6JJK - chains A and B of the 18 polymer chains in the assembly; structure by X-ray diffraction, 3.60 A resolution.

Chain A (and B):
Molecule: Periplasmic serine endoprotease DegP
Source organism: Escherichia coli K-12
Notes: EC 3.4.21.107; chain B of this document is another copy of the same molecule, construct and numbering; everything in this record applies to it too
UniProtKB: P0C0V0 (DEGP_ECOLI); residues 9-448 here correspond to UniProt positions 35-474 (UniProt number = residue number + 26)
Sequence (440 residues; row label = number of the first residue in the row):
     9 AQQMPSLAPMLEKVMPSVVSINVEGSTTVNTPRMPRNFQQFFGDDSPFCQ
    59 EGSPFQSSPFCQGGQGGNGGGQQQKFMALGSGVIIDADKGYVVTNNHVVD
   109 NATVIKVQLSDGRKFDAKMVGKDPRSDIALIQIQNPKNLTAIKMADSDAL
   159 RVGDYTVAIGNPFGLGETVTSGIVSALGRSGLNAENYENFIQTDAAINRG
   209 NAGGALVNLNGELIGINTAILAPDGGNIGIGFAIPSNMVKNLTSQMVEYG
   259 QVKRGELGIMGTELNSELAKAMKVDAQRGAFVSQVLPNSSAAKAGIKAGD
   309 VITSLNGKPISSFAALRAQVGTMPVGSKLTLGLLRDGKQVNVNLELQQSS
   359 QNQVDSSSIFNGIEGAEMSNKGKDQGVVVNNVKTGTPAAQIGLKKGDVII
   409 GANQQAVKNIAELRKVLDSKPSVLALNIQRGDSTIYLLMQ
Unresolved in the structure: 33-81, 358-367 (chain B: 9-10, 36-81)
Sequence notes: engineered mutation Ala210 (Ser236 in P0C0V0)
UniProt features mapped onto this chain:
  - active site (Charge relay system): His105, Asp135
  - binding site (substrate): Glu32, His105, Asp135, Thr226 to Ala230, Leu265 to Gly269

Interface between chain A and chain B:
Contacting residue pairs (51; chain A residue first):
  Gln10(A) with Asn218(B)
  Met12(A) with Asn216(B); Leu217(B); Asn218(B)
  Pro13(A) with Tyr163(B); Leu217(B)
  Ser14(A) with Gly161(B); Asp162(B), hydrogen bond
  Leu15(A) with Gly161(B), hydrogen bond (backbone-backbone); Tyr163(B)
  Ala16(A) with Arg159(B); Val160(B); Asp162(B)
  Leu19(A) with Val160(B); Gly161(B)
  Glu20(A) with Arg159(B), salt bridge
  Gln116(A) with Arg286(B)
  Ser118(A) with Arg286(B)
  Asp119(A) with Arg286(B)
  Gly120(A) with Ser274(B); Gln285(B); Arg286(B)
  Arg121(A) with Gln285(B)
  Lys122(A) with Ser274(B), hydrogen bond (backbone-side chain); Glu275(B)
  Pro170(A) with Ile238(B), hydrophobic
  Phe171(A) with Leu229(B), hydrophobic; Ile236(B), hydrophobic; Ile238(B), hydrophobic
  Leu173(A) with Arg187(B), hydrogen bond (backbone-side chain); Gln200(B); Leu229(B), hydrophobic; Ile238(B), hydrophobic; Phe240(B), hydrophobic
  Gly174(A) with Arg187(B)
  Glu175(A) with Ser183(B); Ala184(B); Arg187(B), hydrogen bond (backbone-side chain)
  Thr176(A) with Ser183(B); Arg187(B); Gln200(B)
  Val177(A) with Ile181(B); Ser183(B), hydrogen bond (backbone-backbone)
  Thr178(A) with Ile181(B)
  Ser179(A) with Ile181(B); Asp202(B)
  Asn206(A) with Ile236(B), hydrogen bond (side chain-backbone)
  Asp232(A) with Asp232(B)
  Gly234(A) with Ile236(B)
  Asn235(A) with Asn235(B); Ile236(B)
Other interface residues (no listed pair), chain A (29 interface residues in all): Met23, Ala204
Other interface residues (no listed pair), chain B (27 interface residues in all): Val182, Gly237, Asn273

Overview:
Chain A and chain B form an interface of 29 and 27 residues respectively; the contacts include 7 hydrogen
bonds and 1 salt bridge. Polar contacts include Glu20(A)-Arg159(B), Ser14(A)-Asp162(B) and
Lys122(A)-Ser274(B). UniProt lists active-site residues His105(A) and Asp135(A) and 13 substrate-binding
residues on chain A.
Both chains are Periplasmic serine endoprotease DegP (Escherichia coli K-12). Entry 6JJK (Crystal structure of
the DegP dodecamer with a modulator) was determined by X-ray diffraction together with 6JJL and 6JJO from the
same study.
